PDB entry 5U5Q | X-ray diffraction, 3.80 A resolution | chains A and H of the 12 polymer chains in the assembly

[Chain A]
Protein: DNA-directed RNA polymerase II subunit RPB1
Organism: Saccharomyces cerevisiae (strain ATCC 204508 / S288c)
Notes: EC 2.7.7.6
Reference sequence: P04050 (RPB1_YEAST); residue numbers follow UniProt; this construct covers 1-1733
Sequence (1733 residues; numbered 1 to 1733; the number before each row is that of its first residue):
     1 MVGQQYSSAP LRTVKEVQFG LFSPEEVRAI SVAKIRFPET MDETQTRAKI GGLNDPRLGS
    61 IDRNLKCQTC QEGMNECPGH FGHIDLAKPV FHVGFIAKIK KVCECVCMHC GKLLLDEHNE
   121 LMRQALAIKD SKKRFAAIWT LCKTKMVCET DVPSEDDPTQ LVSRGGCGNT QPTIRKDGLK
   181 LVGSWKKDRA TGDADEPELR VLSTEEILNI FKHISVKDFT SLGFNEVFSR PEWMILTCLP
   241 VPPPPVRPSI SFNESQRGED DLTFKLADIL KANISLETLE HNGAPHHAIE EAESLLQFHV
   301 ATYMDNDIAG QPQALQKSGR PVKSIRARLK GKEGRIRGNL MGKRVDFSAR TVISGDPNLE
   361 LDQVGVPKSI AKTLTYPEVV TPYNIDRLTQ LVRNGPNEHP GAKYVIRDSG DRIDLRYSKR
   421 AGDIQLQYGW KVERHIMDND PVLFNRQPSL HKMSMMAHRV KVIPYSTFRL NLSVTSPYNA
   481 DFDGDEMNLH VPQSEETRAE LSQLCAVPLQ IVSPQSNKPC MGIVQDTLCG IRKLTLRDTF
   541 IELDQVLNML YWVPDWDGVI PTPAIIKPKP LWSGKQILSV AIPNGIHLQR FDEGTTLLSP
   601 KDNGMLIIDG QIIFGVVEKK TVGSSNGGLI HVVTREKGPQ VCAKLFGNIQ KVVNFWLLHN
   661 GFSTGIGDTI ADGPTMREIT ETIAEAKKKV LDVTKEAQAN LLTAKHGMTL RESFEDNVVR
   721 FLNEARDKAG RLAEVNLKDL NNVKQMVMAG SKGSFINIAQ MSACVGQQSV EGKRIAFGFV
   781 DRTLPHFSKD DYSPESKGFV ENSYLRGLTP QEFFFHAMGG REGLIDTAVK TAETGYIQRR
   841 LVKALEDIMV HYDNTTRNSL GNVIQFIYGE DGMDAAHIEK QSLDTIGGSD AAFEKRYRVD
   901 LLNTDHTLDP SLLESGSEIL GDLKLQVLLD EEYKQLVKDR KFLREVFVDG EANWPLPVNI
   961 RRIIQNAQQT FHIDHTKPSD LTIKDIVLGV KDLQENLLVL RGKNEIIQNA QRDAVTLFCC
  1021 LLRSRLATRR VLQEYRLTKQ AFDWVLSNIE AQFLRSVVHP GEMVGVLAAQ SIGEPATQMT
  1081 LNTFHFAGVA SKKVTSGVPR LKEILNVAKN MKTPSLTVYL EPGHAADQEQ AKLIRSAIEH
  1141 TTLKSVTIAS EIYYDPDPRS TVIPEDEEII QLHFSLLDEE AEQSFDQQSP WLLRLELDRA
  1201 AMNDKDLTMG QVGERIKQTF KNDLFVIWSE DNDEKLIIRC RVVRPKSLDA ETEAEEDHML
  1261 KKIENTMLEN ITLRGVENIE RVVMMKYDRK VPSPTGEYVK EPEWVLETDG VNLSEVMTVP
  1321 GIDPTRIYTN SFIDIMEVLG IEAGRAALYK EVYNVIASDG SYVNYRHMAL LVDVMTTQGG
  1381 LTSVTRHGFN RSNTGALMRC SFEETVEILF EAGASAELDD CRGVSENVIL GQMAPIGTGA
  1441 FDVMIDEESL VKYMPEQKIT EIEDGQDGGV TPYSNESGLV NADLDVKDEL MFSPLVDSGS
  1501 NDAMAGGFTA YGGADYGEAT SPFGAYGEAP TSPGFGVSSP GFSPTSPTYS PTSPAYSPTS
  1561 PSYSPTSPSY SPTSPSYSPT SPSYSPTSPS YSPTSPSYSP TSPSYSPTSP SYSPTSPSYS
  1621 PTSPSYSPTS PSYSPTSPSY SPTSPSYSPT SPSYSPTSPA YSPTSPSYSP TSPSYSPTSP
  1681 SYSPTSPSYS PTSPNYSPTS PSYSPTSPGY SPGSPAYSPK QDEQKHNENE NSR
Disordered / not traced: 1-2, 186-194, 1082-1091, 1456-1733
Ion coordination: Zn2+ site 1: Cys67, Cys70, Cys77, His80; Zn2+ site 2: Cys110, Cys148, Cys167; Mg2+ near Asp483 (its only coordinating residue here)
Swiss-Prot annotation at these positions:
  - region: Pro248 to Asp260 (Lid loop), Asn306 to Lys323 (Rudder loop), Pro810 to Glu822 (Bridging helix)
  - binding site (Zn(2+)): Cys67, Cys70, Cys77, His80, Cys107, Cys110, Cys148, Cys167
  - binding site (Mg(2+)): Asp481, Asp483, Asp485
  - modified residue: Thr1471 (Phosphothreonine)
  - cross-link (Glycyl lysine isopeptide (Lys-Gly)): Lys695 (interchain with G-Cter in ubiquitin), Lys1246 (interchain with G-Cter in ubiquitin), Lys1350 (interchain with G-Cter in ubiquitin)
  - natural variant: Ser1653 to Pro1659 (deletion: In strain: A364A)
  - mutagenesis: Lys1246 (K1246R: Impairs ubiquitination during transcription stress)
From the paper describing this entry:
  - conformationally variable residues (order/disorder transition): Phe1174 to Gln1187, Val1243 to Ala1254

[Chain H]
Protein: DNA-directed RNA polymerases I, II, and III subunit RPABC3
Organism: Saccharomyces cerevisiae (strain ATCC 204508 / S288c)
Reference sequence: P20436 (RPAB3_YEAST); numbering as in UniProt (aligned over 1-146)
Sequence (146 residues; each row starts with the number of its first residue):
     1 MSNTLFDDIF QVSEVDPGRY NKVCRIEAAS TTQDQCKLTL DINVELFPVA AQDSLTVTIA
    61 SSLNLEDTPA NDSSATRSWR PPQAGDRSLA DDYDYVMYGT AYKFEEVSKD LIAVYYSFGG
   121 LLMRLEGNYR NLNNLKQENA YLLIRR
Disordered / not traced: 1, 68-75
Swiss-Prot annotation at these positions:
  - region: Asp16 to Thr39 (Non-specific ssDNA binding)
  - modified residue: Ser2 (N-acetylserine), Thr68 (Phosphothreonine)
From the paper describing this entry:
  - conformationally variable residues (order/disorder transition): Leu65 to Asp67

[How chain A and chain H interact]
Residue-residue contacts (55):
  Arg537(A) with Tyr20(H); Val23(H); Arg25(H); Gly120(H), hydrogen bond (side chain-backbone); Leu122(H)
  Asp538(A) with Tyr20(H); Asn21(H), hydrogen bond (side chain-backbone); Lys22(H), hydrogen bond (side chain-backbone); Val23(H)
  Ile560(A) with Ser78(H); Trp79(H), hydrogen bond (backbone-backbone)
  Pro561(A) with Trp79(H)
  Thr562(A) with Trp79(H); Tyr98(H)
  Pro563(A) with Trp79(H); Tyr98(H)
  Ala564(A) with Met97(H); Tyr98(H), hydrogen bond (backbone-backbone)
  Ile565(A) with Tyr95(H); Val96(H); Met97(H), hydrophobic
  Ile566(A) with Val96(H), hydrogen bond (backbone-backbone); Tyr141(H), hydrophobic
  Lys567(A) with Asn43(H), hydrogen bond; Leu46(H); Phe47(H); Asp94(H); Tyr95(H); Val96(H), hydrogen bond (backbone-backbone)
  Pro570(A) with Trp79(H), hydrophobic
  Trp572(A) with Trp79(H), hydrophobic
  Ser573(A) with Gly119(H); Gly120(H)
  Lys575(A) with Gly119(H); Gly120(H)
  Leu597(A) with Tyr102(H), hydrogen bond (backbone-side chain); Lys103(H); Tyr115(H)
  Leu598(A) with Arg25(H), hydrogen bond (backbone-side chain); Thr39(H); Leu122(H), hydrophobic; Arg124(H)
  Ser599(A) with Arg25(H)
  Pro600(A) with Arg25(H)
  Asp602(A) with Tyr20(H), hydrogen bond
  Leu606(A) with Tyr102(H), hydrophobic
  Ile612(A) with Gly119(H)
  Ile613(A) with Tyr102(H), hydrophobic; Ser117(H), hydrogen bond (backbone-side chain); Gly119(H); Leu122(H)
  Phe614(A) with Leu122(H), hydrophobic
  Asp739(A) with Arg19(H), salt bridge
  Lys744(A) with Arg19(H)
  His975(A) with Lys136(H)
Other interface residues (no listed pair), chain A (35 interface residues in all): Leu536, Phe540, Leu543, Val559, Pro568, Lys569, Val735, Leu737, Lys738
Other interface residues (no listed pair), chain H (32 interface residues in all): Asp41, Arg77, Phe118, Leu121, Met123

[In short]
35 residues of chain A face 32 of chain H across their interface; the contacts include 12 hydrogen bonds and 1
salt bridge. Among the polar pairs are Asp739(A)-Arg19(H), Arg537(A)-Gly120(H) and Asp538(A)-Asn21(H). The
paper reports conformational variability at Phe1174(A), Val1243(A) and Leu65(H).
Here chain A is DNA-directed RNA polymerase II subunit RPB1 and chain H is DNA-directed RNA polymerases I, II,
and III subunit RPABC3, both from Saccharomyces cerevisiae (strain ATCC 204508 / S288c). Entry 5U5Q (12
Subunit RNA Polymerase II at Room Temperature collected using SFX) was determined by X-ray diffraction,
deposited together with 5MND and 5TRX.
